PDB entry 6O31 | X-ray diffraction, 1.51 A resolution | chain A

== Chain A ==
Name: Alpha-actinin-4
From: Homo sapiens
UniProtKB: B4E337 (B4E337_HUMAN); residues 47-271 here = UniProt positions 47-271
Sequence (234 residues; row label = number of the first residue in the row):
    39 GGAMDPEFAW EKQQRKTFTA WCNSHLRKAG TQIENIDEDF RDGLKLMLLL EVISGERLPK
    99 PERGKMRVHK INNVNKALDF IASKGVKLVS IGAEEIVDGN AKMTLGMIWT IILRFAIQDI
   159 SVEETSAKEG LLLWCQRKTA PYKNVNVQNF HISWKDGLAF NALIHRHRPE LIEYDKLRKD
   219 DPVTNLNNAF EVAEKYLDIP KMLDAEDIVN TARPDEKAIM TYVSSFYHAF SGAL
Unresolved in the structure: 39-43, 270-272
Sequence notes: expression tag (39-46, 272)
From the paper describing this entry:
  - post-translational modification sites: Ser159
  - mutagenesis - S159D: increased binding to F-actin
  - mutagenesis - S159A: unchanged binding to F-actin

== Summary ==
From the paper: S159D increases binding to F-actin; a modification site at Ser159.
Chain A is Alpha-actinin-4 (Homo sapiens); the structure, Crystal structure of the actin-binding domain of
human alpha-actinin-4, was determined by X-ray diffraction, deposited together with 6OA6.
